Entry 6NPT (X-ray diffraction, 2.19 A resolution); this record covers chain A.

[Chain A]
Name: High affinity nerve growth factor receptor
Organism: Homo sapiens
Notes: EC 2.7.10.1; fragment: kinase domain
UniProtKB: P04629 (NTRK1_HUMAN), isoform P04629-4; residues 491-795 here correspond to UniProt positions 393-697 (UniProt number = residue number - 98)
Amino-acid sequence (305 residues; row label = number of the first residue in the row):
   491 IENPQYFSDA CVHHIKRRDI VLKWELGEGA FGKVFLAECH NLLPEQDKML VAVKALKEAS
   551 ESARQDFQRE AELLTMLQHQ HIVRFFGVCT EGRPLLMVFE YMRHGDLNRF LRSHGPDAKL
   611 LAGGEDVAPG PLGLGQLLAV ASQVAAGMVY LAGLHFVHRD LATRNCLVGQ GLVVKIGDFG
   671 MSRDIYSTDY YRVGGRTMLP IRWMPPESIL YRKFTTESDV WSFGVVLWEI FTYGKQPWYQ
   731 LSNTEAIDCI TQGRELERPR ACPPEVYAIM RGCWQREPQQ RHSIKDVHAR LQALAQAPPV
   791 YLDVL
Not modelled in the structure: 494-500, 549-552, 607-612
Modified residues: Ser-677 (phosphoserine; SEP)
Ligand contacts: KWY (4-tert-butyl-N-(1,3-diphenyl-1H-pyrazol-5-yl)benzamide): Phe-521, Lys-544, Glu-560, Leu-564, Leu-567, Ile-572, Met-587, Phe-589, Leu-641, Phe-646, His-648, Ile-666, Gly-667, Asp-668, Phe-669, Gly-670, Arg-673

[Summary]
Bound to chain A: compound KWY.
Chain A is High affinity nerve growth factor receptor (Homo sapiens); the structure, Trk-A in complex with
ligand 1, was determined by X-ray diffraction together with 6NSP and 6NSS from the same study.
